5J2G - chains A and T of the 4 polymer chains in the assembly; structure by X-ray diffraction, 2.10 A resolution.

# Chain A
Name: DNA polymerase beta
From: Homo sapiens
Notes: EC 2.7.7.7, 4.2.99.-
Reference sequence: P06746 (DPOLB_HUMAN); residues 1-335 here = UniProt positions 1-335
Chain sequence (335 residues; row label = number of the first residue in the row):
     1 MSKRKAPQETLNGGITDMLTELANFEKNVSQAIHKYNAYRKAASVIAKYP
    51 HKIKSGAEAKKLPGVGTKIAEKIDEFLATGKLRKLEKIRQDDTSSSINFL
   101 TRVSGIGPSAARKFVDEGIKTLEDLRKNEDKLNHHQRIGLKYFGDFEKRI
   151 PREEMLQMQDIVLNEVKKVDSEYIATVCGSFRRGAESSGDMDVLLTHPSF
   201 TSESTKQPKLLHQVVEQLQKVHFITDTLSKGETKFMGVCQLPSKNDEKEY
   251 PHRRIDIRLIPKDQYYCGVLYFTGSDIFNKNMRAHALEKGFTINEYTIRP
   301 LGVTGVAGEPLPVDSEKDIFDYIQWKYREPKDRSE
Unresolved in the structure: 1-9
Metal / ion sites: Na+ site 1: Lys-60, Leu-62, Val-65 (shared with 1 residue of chain D); Na+ site 2: Thr-101, Val-103, Ile-106 (shared with 1 residue of chain P); Mg2+ site 1: Asp-190, Asp-192 (together with DUP); Mg2+ site 2: Asp-190, Asp-192, Asp-256 (together with DUP)
Residues lining bound ligands: DUP (2'-deoxyuridine 5'-alpha,beta-imido-triphosphate): Gly-179, Ser-180, Arg-183, Ser-188, Gly-189, Asp-190, Asp-192, Asp-256, Tyr-271, Phe-272, Thr-273, Gly-274, Ser-275, Asp-276, Asn-279
Curated features (UniProtKB/Swiss-Prot):
  - region: Arg-183 to Asp-192 (DNA-binding)
  - active site: Lys-72 (Nucleophile)
  - binding site (K(+)): Lys-60, Leu-62, Val-65, Thr-101, Val-103, Ile-106
  - binding site (Na(+)): Lys-60, Leu-62, Val-65, Thr-101, Val-103, Ile-106
  - binding site (dATP): Arg-149, Ser-180, Arg-183, Gly-189, Asp-190
  - binding site (dCTP): Arg-149, Ser-180, Arg-183, Gly-189, Asp-190
  - binding site (dGTP): Arg-149, Ser-180, Arg-183, Gly-189, Asp-190, Asp-192
  - binding site (dTTP): Arg-149, Ser-180, Arg-183, Gly-189, Asp-190
  - binding site (Mg(2+)): Asp-190, Asp-192, Asp-256
  - modified residue: Lys-72 (N6-acetyllysine), Arg-83 (Omega-N-methylarginine), Arg-152 (Omega-N-methylarginine)
  - cross-link (Glycyl lysine isopeptide (Lys-Gly)): Lys-41 (interchain with G-Cter in ubiquitin), Lys-61 (interchain with G-Cter in ubiquitin), Lys-81 (interchain with G-Cter in ubiquitin)
  - natural variant: Leu-22 (L22P: Found in a gastric cancer sample; uncertain significance), Tyr-39 (Y39C: Found in a gastric cancer sample; uncertain significance), Gly-118 (G118V: Decreased DNA-directed DNA polymerase activity), Arg-137 (R137Q: Decreased function in base-excision repair), Arg-149 (R149I: Decreased DNA-directed DNA polymerase activity), Asp-160 (D160N: Found in a gastric cancer sample; uncertain significance), Cys-239 (C239R: Found in a gastric cancer sample; uncertain significance), Lys-289 (K289M: Found in a colon cancer sample; uncertain significance), Asn-294 (N294D: Found in a gastric cancer sample; uncertain significance), Glu-295 (E295K: Found in a gastric cancer sample; uncertain significance)
  - mutagenesis: Phe-25 (F25W: No effect on 5'-dRP lyase activity. Decreased ssDNA binding), His-34 (H34G: Decreased 5'-dRP lyase activity. Decreased ssDNA binding), Lys-35 (K35A: Decreased 5'-dRP lyase activity. Decreased ssDNA binding. Loss of 5'-dRP lyase activity; when associated with A-68 and A-72. Decreased ssDNA binding; when associated with A-68 and A-72 ...), Tyr-39 (Y39F: No effect on 5'-dRP lyase activity; Y39Q: Abolishes DNA polymerase and 5'-dRP lyase activity), Lys-41 (K41R: Abolishes ubiquitination; when associated with R-61 and R-81), Lys-60 (K60A: Decreased 5'-dRP lyase activity. Decreased ssDNA binding), Lys-61 (K61R: Abolishes ubiquitination; when associated with R-41 and R-81), Lys-68 (K68A: No effect on 5'-dRP lyase activity. Decreased ssDNA binding. Loss of 5'-dRP lyase activity; when associated with A-35 and A-72. Decreased ssDNA binding; when associated with A-35 and A-72 ...), Glu-71 (E71Q: No effect on 5'-dRP lyase activity. No effect on structure shown by circular dichroism. No effect on ssDNA binding), Lys-72 (K72A: Severely reduced 5'-dRP lyase activity. Does not affect ssDNA binding. Loss of 5'-dRP lyase activity; when associated with A-35 and A-68. Decreased ssDNA binding ...), Glu-75 (E75A: Slightly decreased 5'-dRP lyase activity. Decreased ssDNA binding. No effect on structure shown by circular dichroism), Lys-81 (K81R: Abolishes ubiquitination; when associated with R-41 and R-61), 5 further mutagenesis entries in UniProt

# Chain T
Molecule: Template Strand
Sequence (16 nucleotides; numbered 1 to 16; the number before each row is that of its first residue):
     1 CCGACAGCGCATCAGC

# Chain A / chain T interface
Pairs across the interface - 27 pairs, chain A then chain T:
  His-34(A) / DC5(T)  stacking on the base
  Asn-133(A) / DT12(T)  phosphate contact
  Ser-229(A) / DC10(T)  phosphate contact
  Ser-229(A) / DA11(T)  phosphate contact
  Lys-230(A) / DC10(T)  hydrogen bond to the phosphate
  Lys-230(A) / DA11(T)  hydrogen bond to the phosphate
  Gly-231(A) / DC10(T)  phosphate contact
  Glu-232(A) / DC10(T)  hydrogen bond to the phosphate
  Thr-233(A) / DG9(T)  hydrogen bond to the phosphate
  Thr-233(A) / DC10(T)  hydrogen bond to the phosphate
  Lys-234(A) / DG9(T)  hydrogen bond to the base
  Lys-234(A) / DC10(T)  hydrogen bond to the phosphate
  Arg-258(A) / DG9(T)  sugar contact
  Tyr-271(A) / DG7(T)  hydrogen bond to the base
  Lys-280(A) / DA6(T)  salt bridge to the phosphate
  Arg-283(A) / DA6(T)  hydrogen bond to the base
  Arg-283(A) / DG7(T)  hydrogen bond to the sugar
  Ala-284(A) / DA6(T)  sugar contact
  Leu-287(A) / DC5(T)  phosphate contact
  Leu-287(A) / DA6(T)  phosphate contact
  Leu-287(A) / DG7(T)  phosphate contact
  Thr-292(A) / DG7(T)  hydrogen bond to the phosphate
  Ile-293(A) / DG7(T)  sugar contact
  Asn-294(A) / DG7(T)  phosphate contact
  Asn-294(A) / DC8(T)  hydrogen bond to the phosphate
  Glu-295(A) / DC8(T)  sugar contact
  Tyr-296(A) / DG9(T)  hydrogen bond to the phosphate
Interface residues without a listed pair, chain A (22 interface residues in all): His-134, Leu-228, Arg-299

# Overview
Chain A and chain T form an interface of 22 and 8 residues respectively; the contacts include 13 hydrogen
bonds, 1 salt bridge and 1 aromatic stacking contact. Among the polar pairs are Lys-234(A)/DG9(T),
Tyr-271(A)/DG7(T) and Arg-283(A)/DA6(T). Ligands of chain A: compound DUP.
Here chain A is DNA polymerase beta (Homo sapiens) and chain T is Template Strand. Entry 5J2G (Ternary complex
crystal structure of DNA polymerase Beta with G:G mismatch at the primer terminus) was determined by X-ray
diffraction together with 5J0O, 5J0P, 5J0Q, 5J0R, 5J0S, 5J0T and 16 further entries from the same study.
